PDB entry 8HGH | electron microscopy, 4.16 A resolution (low resolution: residue-level contacts below are approximate; hydrogen-bond / salt-bridge calls are withheld) | chains A and B of the 4 polymer chains in the assembly

# Chain A (and B)
Protein: Maltose/maltodextrin-binding periplasmic protein, Pappalysin-1
From: Escherichia coli K-12
Notes: EC 3.4.24.79; chain B of this document is another copy of the same molecule, construct and numbering; everything in this record applies to it too
Reference sequence: chimeric construct of P0AEX9, Q13219: residues -381 to -16 from P0AEX9 (MALE_ECOLI) positions 27-392 (UniProt number = residue number + 408); residues 1-1547 from Q13219 positions 81-1627 (UniProt number = residue number + 80)
Sequence (1944 residues; each row starts with the number of its first residue; numbers below 1 keep their minus sign (Ala-396 is residue -396)):
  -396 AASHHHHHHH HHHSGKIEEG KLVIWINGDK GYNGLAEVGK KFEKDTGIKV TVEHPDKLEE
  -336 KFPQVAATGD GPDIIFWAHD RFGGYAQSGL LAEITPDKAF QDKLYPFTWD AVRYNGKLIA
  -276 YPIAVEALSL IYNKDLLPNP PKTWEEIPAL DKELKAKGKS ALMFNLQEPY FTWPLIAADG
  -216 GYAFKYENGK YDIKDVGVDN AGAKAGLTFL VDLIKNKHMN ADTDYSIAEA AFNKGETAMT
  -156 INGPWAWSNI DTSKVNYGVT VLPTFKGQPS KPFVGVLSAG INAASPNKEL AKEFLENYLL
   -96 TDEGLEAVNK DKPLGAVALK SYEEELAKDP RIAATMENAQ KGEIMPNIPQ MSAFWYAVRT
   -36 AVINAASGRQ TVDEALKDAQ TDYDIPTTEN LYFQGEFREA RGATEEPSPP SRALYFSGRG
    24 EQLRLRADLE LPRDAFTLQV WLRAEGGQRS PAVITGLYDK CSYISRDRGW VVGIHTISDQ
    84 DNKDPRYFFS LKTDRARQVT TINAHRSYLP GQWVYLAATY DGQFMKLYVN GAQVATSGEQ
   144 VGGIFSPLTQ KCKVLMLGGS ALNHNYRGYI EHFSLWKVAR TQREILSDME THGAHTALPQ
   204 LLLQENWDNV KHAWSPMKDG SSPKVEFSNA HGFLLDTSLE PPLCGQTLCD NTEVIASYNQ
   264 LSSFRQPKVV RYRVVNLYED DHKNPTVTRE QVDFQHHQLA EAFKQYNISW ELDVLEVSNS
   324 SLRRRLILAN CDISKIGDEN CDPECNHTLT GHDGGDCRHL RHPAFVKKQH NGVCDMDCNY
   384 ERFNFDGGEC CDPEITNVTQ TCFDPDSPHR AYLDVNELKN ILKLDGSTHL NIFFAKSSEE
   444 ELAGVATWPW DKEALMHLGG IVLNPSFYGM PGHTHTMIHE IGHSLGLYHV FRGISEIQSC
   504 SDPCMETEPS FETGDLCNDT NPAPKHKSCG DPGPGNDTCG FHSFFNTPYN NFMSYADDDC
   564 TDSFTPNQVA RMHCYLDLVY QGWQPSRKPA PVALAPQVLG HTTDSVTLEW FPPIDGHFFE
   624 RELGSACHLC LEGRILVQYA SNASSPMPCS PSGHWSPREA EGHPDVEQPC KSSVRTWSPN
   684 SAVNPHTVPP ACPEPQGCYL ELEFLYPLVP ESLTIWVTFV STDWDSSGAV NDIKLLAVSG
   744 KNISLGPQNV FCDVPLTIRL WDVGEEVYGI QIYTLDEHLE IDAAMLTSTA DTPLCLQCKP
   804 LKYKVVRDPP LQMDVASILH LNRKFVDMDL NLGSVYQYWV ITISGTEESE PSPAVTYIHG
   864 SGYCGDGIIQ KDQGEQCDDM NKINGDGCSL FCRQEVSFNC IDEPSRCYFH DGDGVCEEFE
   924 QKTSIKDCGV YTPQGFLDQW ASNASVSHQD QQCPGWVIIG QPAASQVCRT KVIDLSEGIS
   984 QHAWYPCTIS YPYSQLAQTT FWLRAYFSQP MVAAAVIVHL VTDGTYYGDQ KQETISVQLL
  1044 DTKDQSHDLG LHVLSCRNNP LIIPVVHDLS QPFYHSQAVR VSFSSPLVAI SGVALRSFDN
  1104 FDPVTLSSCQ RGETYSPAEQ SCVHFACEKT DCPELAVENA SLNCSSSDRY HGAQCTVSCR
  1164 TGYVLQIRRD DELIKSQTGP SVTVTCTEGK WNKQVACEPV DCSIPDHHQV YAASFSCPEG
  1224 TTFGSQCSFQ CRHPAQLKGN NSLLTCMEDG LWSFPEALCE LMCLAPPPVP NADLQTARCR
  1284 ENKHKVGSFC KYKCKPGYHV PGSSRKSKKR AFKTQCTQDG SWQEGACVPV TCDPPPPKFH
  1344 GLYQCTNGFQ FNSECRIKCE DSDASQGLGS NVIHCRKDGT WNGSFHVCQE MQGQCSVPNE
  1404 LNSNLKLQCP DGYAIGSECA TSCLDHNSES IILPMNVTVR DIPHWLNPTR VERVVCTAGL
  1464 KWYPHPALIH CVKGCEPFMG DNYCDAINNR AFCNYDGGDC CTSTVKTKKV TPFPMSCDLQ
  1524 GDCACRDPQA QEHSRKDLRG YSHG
Unresolved in the structure: -396 to 12, 365-377, 385-388, 1112-1133, 1362-1370, 1391-1404, 1537-1547
Sequence notes: expression tag (-396 to -382); linker (-15 to 0)
Disulfides: Cys64-Cys155, Cys247-Cys507, Cys252-Cys577, Cys334-Cys348, Cys344-Cys360, Cys394-Cys405, Cys503-Cys542, Cys532-Cys563, Cys630-Cys801, Cys633-Cys798, Cys673-Cys755, Cys695-Cys701, Cys867-Cys895, Cys880-Cys891, Cys903-Cys910, Cys919-Cys931, Cys956-Cys990, Cys971-Cys1059, Cys1135-Cys1189, Cys1147-Cys1158, Cys1162-Cys1200, Cys1205-Cys1249, Cys1220-Cys1230, Cys1234-Cys1262, Cys1266-Cys1319, Cys1282-Cys1293, Cys1297-Cys1330, Cys1335-Cys1378, Cys1348-Cys1358, Cys1412-Cys1422, Cys1426-Cys1474, Cys1478-Cys1496, Cys1487-Cys1503, Cys1504-Cys1528, Cys1520-Cys1526
Ion coordination: Zn2+: His482, His486, His492
Curated features (UniProtKB/Swiss-Prot):
  - active site: Glu483
  - binding site (Zn(2+)): His482, His486, His492
  - glycosylation (N-linked (GlcNAc...) asparagine): Asn310, Asn322, Asn349, Asn400, Asn521, Asn539, Asn645, Asn745, Asn946, Asn1142, Asn1146, Asn1243, Asn1385, Asn1439
Reported in the primary citation:
  - mutagenesis - C1130S: unchanged binding to Stanniocalcin-2
  - catalytic residues: Glu483 (citing earlier work)
  - mutagenesis - C1130S: unchanged catalytic activity on IGFBP4/IGF-2
  - mutagenesis - C1130S: abolished binding to homodimer

# Chain A / chain B interface
Residue-residue contacts (111; chain A residue first):
  Tyr66(A) - Gln1321(B)
  Ile67(A) - His1211(B)
  Ile67(A) - Tyr1214(B)
  Ser68(A) - His1211(B)
  Arg71(A) - His1211(B)
  Asp97(A) - His1211(B)
  Arg98(A) - Met1250(B)
  Arg98(A) - Asp1252(B)
  Arg98(A) - Leu1254(B)
  Arg98(A) - Trp1255(B)
  Arg98(A) - Phe1257(B)
  Ala99(A) - Leu1254(B)
  Arg100(A) - Ser1206(B)
  Arg100(A) - Gly1253(B)
  Arg100(A) - Leu1254(B)
  Val144(A) - Asp1252(B)
  Gly146(A) - Phe1257(B)
  Phe148(A) - Phe1257(B)
  Ser149(A) - Phe1257(B)
  Ser149(A) - Pro1258(B)
  Leu151(A) - Glu1259(B)
  Gly538(A) - Gln1048(B)
  Asn539(A) - Gln1048(B)
  His545(A) - Gln1048(B)
  Phe939(A) - Leu1072(B)
  Phe939(A) - Ser1073(B)
  Leu940(A) - Leu1176(B)
  Asp941(A) - Ile1177(B)
  Trp943(A) - Lys1178(B)
  Ser945(A) - Arg1172(B)
  Asn946(A) - Arg1172(B)
  Trp959(A) - Gln1169(B)
  Trp959(A) - Arg1171(B)
  Ile962(A) - Ile1170(B)
  Ile962(A) - Arg1172(B)
  Gly963(A) - Arg1172(B)
  Gln964(A) - Lys1178(B)
  Gln964(A) - Gln1180(B)
  Gln984(A) - Val1167(B)
  Ser1011(A) - Asp1173(B)
  Ser1011(A) - Asp1174(B)
  Ser1011(A) - Glu1175(B)
  Gln1012(A) - Leu1176(B)
  Ala1016(A) - Leu1072(B)
  Ala1017(A) - Leu1072(B)
  Ala1017(A) - Ser1073(B)
  Ala1018(A) - Ser1073(B)
  Gln1048(A) - Gly538(B)
  Gln1048(A) - Asn539(B)
  Gln1048(A) - His545(B)
  Val1068(A) - Asp1071(B)
  Val1068(A) - Leu1072(B)
  His1070(A) - His1070(B)
  His1070(A) - Leu1072(B)
  Leu1072(A) - Phe939(B)
  Leu1072(A) - Ala1016(B)
  Leu1072(A) - Ala1017(B)
  Leu1072(A) - Phe1101(B)
  Ser1073(A) - Phe939(B)
  Phe1076(A) - Leu1072(B)
  Phe1076(A) - Phe1104(B)
  Arg1099(A) - Ser1073(B)
  Phe1101(A) - Leu1072(B)
  Phe1101(A) - Phe1076(B)
  Asn1103(A) - Leu1109(B)
  Phe1104(A) - Phe1104(B)
  Phe1104(A) - Leu1109(B)
  Leu1109(A) - Asn1103(B)
  Leu1109(A) - Phe1104(B)
  Gln1169(A) - Trp959(B)
  Ile1170(A) - Ile962(B)
  Arg1171(A) - Trp959(B)
  Arg1172(A) - Ser945(B)
  Arg1172(A) - Asn946(B)
  Arg1172(A) - Ile962(B)
  Arg1172(A) - Gly963(B)
  Asp1173(A) - Ser1011(B)
  Asp1174(A) - Ser1011(B)
  Glu1175(A) - Ser1011(B)
  Leu1176(A) - Leu940(B)
  Leu1176(A) - Gln942(B)
  Leu1176(A) - Gln1012(B)
  Ile1177(A) - Asp941(B)
  Lys1178(A) - Trp943(B)
  Lys1178(A) - Ser945(B)
  Lys1178(A) - Gln964(B)
  Gln1180(A) - Gln964(B)
  Ser1206(A) - Arg100(B)
  His1210(A) - Ile67(B)
  His1211(A) - Ile67(B)
  His1211(A) - Ser68(B)
  His1211(A) - Arg71(B)
  His1211(A) - Asp97(B)
  Tyr1214(A) - Ile67(B)
  Met1250(A) - Arg98(B)
  Asp1252(A) - Arg98(B)
  Asp1252(A) - Val144(B)
  Gly1253(A) - Arg100(B)
  Leu1254(A) - Arg98(B)
  Leu1254(A) - Ala99(B)
  Leu1254(A) - Arg100(B)
  Leu1254(A) - Val144(B)
  Trp1255(A) - Arg98(B)
  Phe1257(A) - Asp97(B)
  Phe1257(A) - Arg98(B)
  Phe1257(A) - Gly146(B)
  Phe1257(A) - Phe148(B)
  Phe1257(A) - Ser149(B)
  Pro1258(A) - Ser149(B)
  Glu1259(A) - Leu151(B)
  Gln1321(A) - Tyr66(B)
Also at the interface, not in a pair above, chain A (77 interface residues in all): Ile147, Gln942, Pro1067, Val1069, Asp1071, Pro1106, Ser1110, Val1167, Ser1256, Leu1261
Also at the interface, not in a pair above, chain B (79 interface residues in all): Pro537, Ala944, Gln984, Met1014, Lys1046, Asp1047, Val1068, Gln1074, Pro1075, Arg1099, Pro1106, His1210, Ser1256, Leu1261

# Summary
77 residues of chain A face 79 of chain B across their interface. His482(A), His486(A) and His492(A) form the
Zn2+ site. Curated annotation (UniProt) lists active-site residue Glu483(A) and 3 Zn2+-binding residues on
chain A. From the paper: the catalytic residue Glu483(A); C1130S of chain A abolishes binding to homodimer.
Chain A and chain B are both Maltose/maltodextrin-binding periplasmic protein, Pappalysin-1 (Escherichia coli
K-12); the structure, Structure of 2:2 PAPP-A.STC2 complex, was determined by electron microscopy together
with 7Y5N, 7Y5Q and 8HGG from the same study.
